7S3M - chains A and H of the 3 polymer chains in the assembly; structure by X-ray diffraction, 2.40 A resolution.

Chain A:
Name: Spike glycoprotein
Notes: fragment: stem helix peptide
UniProtKB: R9UQ53 (R9UQ53_MERS); residue numbers follow UniProt; this construct covers 1230-1244
Sequence (15 residues; row label = number of the first residue in the row):
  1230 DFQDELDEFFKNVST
Unresolved in the structure: 1244

Chain H:
Name: Fab22 Heavy Chain
Source organism: Mus musculus
Sequence (223 residues; each row starts with the number of its first residue):
     3 EVQLQQPGPVLVKPGASVRMSCKASGYRITDNFMNWVKQSHGKSLEWIGI
    53 INPYNGGTKYNQKFKGKATLTVDTSSSTAYMELNSLTSEDSAVYYCTRVR
   103 GNDYHGRAMDYWGQGTSVTVSSASTKGPSVFPLAPSSKSTSGGTAALGCL
   153 VKDYFPEPVTVSWNSGALTSGVHTFPAVLQSSGLYSLSSVVTVPSSSLGT
   203 QTYICNVNHKPSNTKVDKKVEPK
Unresolved in the structure: 140-143
Disulfide bonds: Cys-24/Cys-98, Cys-151/Cys-207

Chain A / chain H interface:
Pairs across the interface - 18 pairs, chain A then chain H:
  Phe-1231(A) / Gln-64(H)
  Glu-1234(A) / Lys-61(H)  salt bridge
  Asp-1236(A) / Arg-109(H)  salt bridge
  Phe-1238(A) / Phe-35(H)  hydrophobic
  Phe-1238(A) / Ile-52(H)  hydrophobic
  Phe-1238(A) / Gly-59(H)
  Phe-1238(A) / Thr-60(H)
  Phe-1239(A) / Phe-35(H)
  Phe-1239(A) / Ile-52(H)  hydrophobic
  Phe-1239(A) / Asn-104(H)
  Phe-1239(A) / Arg-109(H)
  Lys-1240(A) / Asn-104(H)
  Lys-1240(A) / Asp-105(H)  salt bridge
  Asn-1241(A) / Asn-54(H)
  Asn-1241(A) / Asn-57(H)
  Val-1242(A) / Tyr-56(H)
  Ser-1243(A) / Tyr-56(H)
  Ser-1243(A) / Asn-57(H)
Interface residues without a listed pair, chain A (10 interface residues in all): Leu-1235
Interface residues without a listed pair, chain H (13 interface residues in all): Gly-103
Interface features reported in the paper:
  - specific contacts: Phe-1239(A)/Phe-35(H)
  - epitope / paratope residues, chain A: Glu-1234(A), Leu-1235(A), Asp-1236(A), Phe-1238(A), Phe-1239(A)
  - epitope / paratope residues, chain H: Phe-35(H)

Overview:
The interface between chain A and chain H involves 10 residues on one side and 13 on the other, with 3 salt
bridges. Polar contacts include Glu-1234(A)/Lys-61(H), Asp-1236(A)/Arg-109(H) and Lys-1240(A)/Asp-105(H). The
authors report a contact between Phe-1239(A) and Phe-35(H). The paper reports epitope/paratope residues
Glu-1234(A), Leu-1235(A) and Phe-35(H) among others.
Chain A is Spike glycoprotein and chain H is Fab22 Heavy Chain (Mus musculus); the structure, MERS-CoV S stem
helix peptide bound to Fab22, was determined by X-ray diffraction, deposited together with 7S3N.
